Entry 7K9L (electron microscopy, 4.90 A resolution (low resolution: residue-level contacts below are approximate; hydrogen-bond / salt-bridge calls are withheld)); this record covers chains B and D of the 4 polymer chains in the assembly.

# Chain B (and D)
Protein: Fructose-bisphosphate aldolase A
Source organism: Oryctolagus cuniculus
Notes: EC 4.1.2.13; chain D of this document is another copy of the same molecule, construct and numbering; everything in this record applies to it too
UniProt: P00883 (ALDOA_RABIT); residues 1-363 here correspond to UniProt positions 2-364 (UniProt number = residue number + 1)
Amino-acid sequence (363 residues; row label = number of the first residue in the row):
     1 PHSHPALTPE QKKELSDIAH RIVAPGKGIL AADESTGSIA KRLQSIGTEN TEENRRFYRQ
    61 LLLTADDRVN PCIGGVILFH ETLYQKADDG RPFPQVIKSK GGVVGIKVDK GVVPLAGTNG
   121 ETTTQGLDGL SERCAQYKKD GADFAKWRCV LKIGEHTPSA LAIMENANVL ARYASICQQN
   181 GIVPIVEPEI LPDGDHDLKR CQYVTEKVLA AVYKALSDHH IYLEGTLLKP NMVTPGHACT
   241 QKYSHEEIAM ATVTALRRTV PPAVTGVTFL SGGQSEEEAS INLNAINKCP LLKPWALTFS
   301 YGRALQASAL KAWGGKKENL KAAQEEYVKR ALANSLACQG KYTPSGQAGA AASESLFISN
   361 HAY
Not modelled in the structure: 1, 345-363
UniProt features mapped onto this chain:
  - active site: Glu-187 (Proton acceptor), Lys-229 (Schiff-base intermediate with dihydroxyacetone-P)
  - binding site (beta-D-fructose 1,6-bisphosphate): Arg-42, Ser-271 to Gly-273, Ser-300, Arg-303
  - site: Cys-72 (Essential for substrate cleavage), Lys-107 (Essential for substrate cleavage), Lys-146 (Alkylation inactivates the enzyme), His-361 (Alkylation inactivates the enzyme), Tyr-363 (Necessary for preference for fructose 1,6-bisphosphate over fructose 1-phosphate)
  - modified residue: Thr-8 (Phosphothreonine), Ser-35 (Phosphoserine), Ser-38 (Phosphoserine), Lys-41 (N6-acetyllysine), Ser-45 (Phosphoserine), Lys-98 (N6-(2-hydroxyisobutyryl)lysine), Lys-107 (N6-acetyllysine), Lys-110 (N6-acetyllysine), Ser-131 (Phosphoserine), Lys-146 (N6-(2-hydroxyisobutyryl)lysine), Ser-271 (Phosphoserine), Lys-311 (N6-malonyllysine), Lys-329 (N6-acetyllysine), Asn-360 (Deamidated asparagine)
  - cross-link: Lys-41 (Glycyl lysine isopeptide (Lys-Gly) (interchain with G-Cter in SUMO1))

# Interface between chain B and chain D
Residue-residue contacts - 54 pairs, chain B then chain D:
  His-2(B) / His-156(D)
  His-4(B) / Gly-117(D)
  His-4(B) / Thr-118(D)
  His-4(B) / Asn-119(D)
  His-4(B) / His-156(D)
  Ala-6(B) / Ala-116(D)
  Ala-6(B) / Gly-117(D)
  Val-113(B) / Arg-172(D)
  Pro-114(B) / Arg-172(D)
  Leu-115(B) / Arg-172(D)
  Ala-116(B) / Gln-179(D)
  Ala-116(B) / His-220(D)
  Gly-117(B) / His-4(D)
  Gly-117(B) / Ala-6(D)
  Gly-117(B) / His-220(D)
  Thr-118(B) / His-4(D)
  Asn-119(B) / His-4(D)
  Gln-125(B) / Leu-127(D)
  Gln-125(B) / Asp-128(D)
  Gln-125(B) / Gly-129(D)
  Gln-125(B) / Leu-130(D)
  Gly-126(B) / Asp-128(D)
  Leu-127(B) / Gln-125(D)
  Leu-127(B) / Leu-127(D)
  Leu-127(B) / Asp-128(D)
  Asp-128(B) / Gln-125(D)
  Asp-128(B) / Gly-126(D)
  Asp-128(B) / Leu-127(D)
  Asp-128(B) / Asp-128(D)
  Gly-129(B) / Gln-125(D)
  Leu-130(B) / Gln-125(D)
  His-156(B) / His-2(D)
  His-156(B) / His-4(D)
  Leu-161(B) / Asp-218(D)
  Leu-161(B) / His-219(D)
  Leu-161(B) / His-220(D)
  Met-164(B) / Asn-168(D)
  Met-164(B) / Asp-218(D)
  Glu-165(B) / Arg-172(D)
  Glu-165(B) / His-219(D)
  Asn-168(B) / Met-164(D)
  Asn-168(B) / Asn-168(D)
  Arg-172(B) / Val-113(D)
  Arg-172(B) / Pro-114(D)
  Arg-172(B) / Leu-115(D)
  Arg-172(B) / Glu-165(D)
  Gln-179(B) / Ala-116(D)
  Asp-218(B) / Leu-161(D)
  Asp-218(B) / Met-164(D)
  His-219(B) / Leu-161(D)
  His-219(B) / Glu-165(D)
  His-220(B) / Ala-116(D)
  His-220(B) / Gly-117(D)
  His-220(B) / Leu-161(D)
Also at the interface, not in a pair above, chain B (30 interface residues in all): Pro-5, Lys-110, Glu-155, Ile-176
Also at the interface, not in a pair above, chain D (30 interface residues in all): Pro-5, Lys-110, Glu-155, Ile-176

# Summary
The chain B/chain D interface involves 30 residues from each chain. From UniProt: active-site residues
Glu-187(B) and Lys-229(B) and 6 beta-D-fructose 1,6-bisphosphate-binding residues on chain B.
Chain B and chain D are both Fructose-bisphosphate aldolase A (Oryctolagus cuniculus); the structure,
Aldolase, rabbit muscle (no beam-tilt refinement), was determined by electron microscopy together with 7K9X,
7KA2, 7KA3 and 7KA4 from the same study.
